9OLO - chains E and F of the 14 polymer chains in the assembly; structure by electron microscopy, 3.56 A resolution.

[Chain E (and F)]
Protein: Vesicle-fusing ATPase
Organism: Cricetulus griseus
Notes: EC 3.6.4.6; chain F of this document is another copy of the same molecule, construct and numbering; everything in this record applies to it too
UniProt: P18708 (NSF_CRIGR); numbering as in UniProt (aligned over 1-744)
Chain sequence (747 residues; row label = number of the first residue in the row; numbers below 1 keep their minus sign (Gly-2 is residue -2)):
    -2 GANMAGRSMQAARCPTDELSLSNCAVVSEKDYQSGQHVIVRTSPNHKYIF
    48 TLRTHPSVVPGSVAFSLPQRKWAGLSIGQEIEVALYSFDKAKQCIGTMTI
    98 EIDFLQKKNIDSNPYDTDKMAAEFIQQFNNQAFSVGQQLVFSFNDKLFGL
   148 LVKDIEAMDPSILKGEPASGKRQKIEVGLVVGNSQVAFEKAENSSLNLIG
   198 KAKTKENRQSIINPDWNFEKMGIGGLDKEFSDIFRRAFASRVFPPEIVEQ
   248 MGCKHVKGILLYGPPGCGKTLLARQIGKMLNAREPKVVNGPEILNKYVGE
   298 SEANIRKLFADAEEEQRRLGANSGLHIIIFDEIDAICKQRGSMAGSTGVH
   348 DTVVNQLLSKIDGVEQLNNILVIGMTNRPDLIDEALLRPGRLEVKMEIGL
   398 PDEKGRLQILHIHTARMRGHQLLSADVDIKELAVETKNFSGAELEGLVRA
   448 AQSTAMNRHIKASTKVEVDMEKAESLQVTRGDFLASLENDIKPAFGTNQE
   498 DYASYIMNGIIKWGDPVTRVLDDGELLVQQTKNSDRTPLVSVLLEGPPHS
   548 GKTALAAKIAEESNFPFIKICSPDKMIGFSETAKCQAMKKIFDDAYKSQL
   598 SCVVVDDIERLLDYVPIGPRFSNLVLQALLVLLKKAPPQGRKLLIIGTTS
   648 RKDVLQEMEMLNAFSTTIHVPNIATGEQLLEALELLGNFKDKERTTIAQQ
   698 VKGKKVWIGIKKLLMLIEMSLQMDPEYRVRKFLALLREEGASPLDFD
Unresolved in the structure: -2 to 205, 741-744 (chain F: -2 to 206, 336-343, 460-467, 741-744)
Differences from the reference sequence: expression tag (-2 to 0)
UniProt features mapped onto this chain:
  - binding site (ATP): Asn505 to Trp510, Pro545 to Leu552
  - binding site (Mg(2+)): Thr550
  - modified residue: Lys105 (N6-acetyllysine), Ser207 (Phosphoserine), Tyr259 (Phosphotyrosine), Ser569 (Phosphoserine)
Metal / ion sites: Mg2+: Thr267 (together with ATP)
Residues lining bound ligands:
  - ATP (adenosine-5'-triphosphate), molecule 1: Gly219, Ile220, Gly221, Gly222, Leu223, Pro262, Gly263, Cys264, Gly265, Lys266, Thr267, Leu268, Glu329, Asn374, Ile406, His410, Gly438, Ala439, Glu442
  - ATP, molecule 2: Tyr502, Met504, Asn505, Gly506, Ile507, Ile508, Trp510, Val514, His546, Ser547, Gly548, Lys549, Thr550, Ala551, Ile707, Lys708, Leu711
What the authors report for this chain:
  - post-translational modification sites: Ser207 (citing earlier work)

[Chain E / chain F interface]
Pairs across the interface (43; chain E residue first):
  Arg232(E) - Thr451(F)
  Arg232(E) - Asn454(F)
  Arg232(E) - Asp487(F)  salt bridge
  Arg233(E) - Asp487(F)  salt bridge
  Phe240(E) - Met453(F)  hydrophobic
  Phe240(E) - His456(F)
  Phe240(E) - Ile457(F)  hydrophobic
  Gln247(E) - His417(F)  hydrogen bond
  Met248(E) - Leu419(F)  hydrophobic
  Met248(E) - Gln449(F)
  Cys250(E) - Gln449(F)
  Lys251(E) - Arg446(F)  hydrogen bond (backbone-side chain)
  His252(E) - Arg446(F)  hydrogen bond (backbone-side chain)
  Val253(E) - Arg446(F)
  Thr344(E) - Lys293(F)
  Gly345(E) - Lys293(F)
  Gln526(E) - Gln719(F)  hydrogen bond (backbone-side chain)
  Gln527(E) - Glu715(F)
  Gln527(E) - Met716(F)
  Gln527(E) - Gln719(F)
  Ser531(E) - Glu715(F)  hydrogen bond
  Arg533(E) - Asn685(F)
  Arg533(E) - Ile714(F)
  Thr534(E) - Glu715(F)
  Cys582(E) - Gly575(F)
  Phe618(E) - Val612(F)  hydrophobic
  Phe618(E) - Arg617(F)  hydrogen bond (backbone-side chain)
  Asn620(E) - Asp610(F)
  Asn620(E) - Val612(F)
  Gln624(E) - Arg607(F)  hydrogen bond
  Gln624(E) - Asp610(F)
  Gln624(E) - Tyr611(F)
  Gln624(E) - Val612(F)
  Leu627(E) - Arg607(F)
  Val628(E) - Asp571(F)
  Val628(E) - Ile574(F)  hydrophobic
  Leu629(E) - Ile574(F)  hydrophobic
  Lys632(E) - Asp571(F)  hydrogen bond (side chain-backbone)
  Glu654(E) - Ile614(F)
  Glu656(E) - Arg648(F)
  Asn659(E) - His546(F)
  Ser662(E) - Met712(F)
  Thr663(E) - Met716(F)
Also at the interface, not in a pair above, chain E (39 interface residues in all): Ile244, Leu523, Leu536, Lys586, Pro616, Arg617, Leu621, Leu623, Ala625, Met655
Also at the interface, not in a pair above, chain F (40 interface residues in all): Arg413, Met414, Glu442, Ala470, Leu473, Asn505, Pro570, Phe576, Pro613, Leu683, Lys709, Met720

[Overview]
39 residues of chain E and 40 residues of chain F are in contact; the contacts include 8 hydrogen bonds and 2
salt bridges. Polar pairs include Arg232(E)-Asp487(F), Arg233(E)-Asp487(F) and Gln247(E)-His417(F). Ligands of
chain E: ATP. UniProt lists 14 ATP-binding residues and Mg2+-binding residue Thr550(E) on chain E. From the
paper: a modification site at Ser207(E).
Both chains are Vesicle-fusing ATPase (Cricetulus griseus). Entry 9OLO (22bin20S complex (NSF-alphaSNAP-2:2
syntaxin-1a:SNAP-25), hydrolyzing, class 19) was determined by electron microscopy (same publication as 9OJR,
9OJU, 9OJZ, 9OK3, 9OK5, 9OKC and 17 further entries).
